Entry 8ITU (electron microscopy, 3.68 A resolution); this record covers chains F and G of the 9 polymer chains in the assembly.

# Chain F
Molecule: 1H1 light chain
Organism: Oryctolagus cuniculus
Chain sequence (111 residues; row label = number of the first residue in the row):
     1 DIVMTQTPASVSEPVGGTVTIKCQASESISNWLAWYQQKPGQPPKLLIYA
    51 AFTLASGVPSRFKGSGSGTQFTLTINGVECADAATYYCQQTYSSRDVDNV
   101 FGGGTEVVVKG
Disulfide bonds: C23-C88

# Chain G
Molecule: 1H1 heavy chain
Organism: Oryctolagus cuniculus
Chain sequence (122 residues; each row starts with the number of its first residue):
     1 QSLEESGGDLVKPGASLTLTCTASGFSFSSGYDMCWVRQAPGKGLEWIAC
    51 IGTGSSGNIYYASWAKGRFTISKTSSTTVTLQMTSLTAADTATYFCARDD
   101 ADYAGPDYFNLWGPGTLVTVSS
Disulfide bonds: C21-C96, C35-C50

# Interface between chain F and chain G
Pairs across the interface (44):
  W32(F) with Y108(G)
  L33(F) with Y108(G)
  A34(F) with Y108(G), hydrophobic
  Y36(F) with Y108(G); F109(G), hydrogen bond (side chain-backbone)
  Q38(F) with Q39(G), hydrogen bond; L45(G)
  P43(F) with F95(G), hydrophobic; W112(G), hydrophobic; G113(G)
  P44(F) with L45(G), hydrophobic; W112(G)
  L46(F) with Y108(G), hydrophobic; F109(G)
  Y49(F) with Y108(G), hydrophobic
  A50(F) with Y108(G)
  Y87(F) with G44(G)
  Q89(F) with P106(G), hydrogen bond (side chain-backbone); D107(G), hydrogen bond (side chain-backbone); Y108(G)
  T91(F) with P106(G); D107(G), hydrogen bond; Y108(G)
  S94(F) with Y60(G); G105(G); P106(G)
  R95(F) with Y60(G); Y61(G); A104(G)
  D96(F) with S63(G)
  V97(F) with A62(G); S63(G), hydrogen bond (backbone-backbone)
  D98(F) with W47(G); A62(G); S63(G); W64(G), hydrogen bond (backbone-side chain)
  N99(F) with L45(G), hydrogen bond (side chain-backbone); E46(G); W47(G), hydrogen bond (side chain-backbone)
  V100(F) with W47(G), hydrophobic
  F101(F) with V37(G), hydrophobic; L45(G); F109(G), hydrophobic; W112(G), hydrophobic
Also at the interface, not in a pair above, chain F (22 interface residues in all): N31
Also at the interface, not in a pair above, chain G (22 interface residues in all): Y103, P114

# In short
The chain F/chain G interface involves 22 residues from each chain, with 9 hydrogen bonds. Among the polar
pairs are Y36(F)-F109(G), Q38(F)-Q39(G) and Q89(F)-P106(G).
Here chain F is 1H1 light chain and chain G is 1H1 heavy chain, both from Oryctolagus cuniculus. Entry 8ITU
(SARS-CoV-2 Omicron BA.1 Spike glycoprotein in complex with rabbit monoclonal antibody 1H1 IgG) was determined
by electron microscopy, deposited together with 8H00 and 8H01.
